Entry 8SH2 (electron microscopy, 3.74 A resolution); this record covers chains B and F of the 12 polymer chains in the assembly.

[Chain B]
Molecule: Kelch domain-containing protein 2
Source organism: Homo sapiens
UniProtKB: Q9Y2U9 (KLDC2_HUMAN); residue numbers follow UniProt; this construct covers 2-406
Sequence (412 residues; numbered -5 to 406; the number before each row is that of its first residue; numbers below 1 keep their minus sign (Gly-5 is residue -5)):
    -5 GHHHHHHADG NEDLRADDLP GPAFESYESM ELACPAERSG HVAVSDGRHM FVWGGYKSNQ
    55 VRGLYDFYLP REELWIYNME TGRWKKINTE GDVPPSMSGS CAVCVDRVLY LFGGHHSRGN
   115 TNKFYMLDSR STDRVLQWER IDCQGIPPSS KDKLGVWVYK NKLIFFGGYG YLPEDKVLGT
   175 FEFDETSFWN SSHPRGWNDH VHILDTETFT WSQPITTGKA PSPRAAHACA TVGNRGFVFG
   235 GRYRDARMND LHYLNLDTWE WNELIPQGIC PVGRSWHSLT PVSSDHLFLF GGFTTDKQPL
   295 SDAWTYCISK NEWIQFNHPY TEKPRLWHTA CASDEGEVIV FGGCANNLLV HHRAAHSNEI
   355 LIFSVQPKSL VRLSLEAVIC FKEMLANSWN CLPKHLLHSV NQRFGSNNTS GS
Unresolved in the structure: -5 to 24, 382-386
Sequence notes: expression tag (-5 to 1)
UniProt features mapped onto this chain:
  - mutagenesis: Lys147 (K147A: Strongly impaired ability to recognize truncated SELENOK or cleaved USP1 with a diglycine (Gly-Gly) at the C-terminus), Phe177 (F177A: Impairs oligomerization of KLHDC2-ELOB-ELOC complex; when associated with A-182 and A-183. Impairs oligomerization of KLHDC2-ELOB-ELOC complex; when associated with K-182 and A-183), Phe182 (F182A: Impairs oligomerization of KLHDC2-ELOB-ELOC complex; when associated with A-177 and A-183; F182K: Impairs oligomerization of KLHDC2-ELOB-ELOC complex; when associated with A-177 and A-183), Trp183 (W183A: Impairs oligomerization of KLHDC2-ELOB-ELOC complex; when associated with A-177 and A-182. Impairs oligomerization of KLHDC2-ELOB-ELOC complex; when associated with A-177 and K-182), Arg189 (R189A: Does not affect ability to recognize truncated SELENOK or cleaved USP1 with a diglycine (Gly-Gly) at the C-terminus), Arg236 (R236A: Does not affect ability to recognize truncated SELENOK with a diglycine (Gly-Gly) at the C-terminus. Abolished ability to recognize cleaved USP1 with a diglycine (Gly-Gly) at the C-terminus ...), Arg241 (R241A/L/E: Abolished ability to recognize truncated SELENOK or cleaved USP1 with a diglycine (Gly-Gly) at the C-terminus ...), Ser269 (S269A: Does not affect ability to recognize truncated SELENOK with a diglycine (Gly-Gly) at the C-terminus ...), Ile373 (I373R: Impairs oligomerization of KLHDC2-ELOB-ELOC complex), Asn401 to Ser406 (Abolishes oligomerization of KLHDC2-ELOB-ELOC complex), Gly405 to Ser406 (Abolishes oligomerization of KLHDC2-ELOB-ELOC complex), Ser406 (S406G: Promotes oligomerization of KLHDC2-ELOB-ELOC complex. Abolishes the activity of CRL2(KLHDC2) complex to ubiquitinate SELENOK)
From the paper describing this entry:
  - self-association interface (contacts with another copy of this molecule); pairs are residue here / residue on that copy: Leu58-Phe375 (hydrophobic contact), Asn184-Lys376 (backbone contact), His345-Glu377 (hydrogen bond)

[Chain F]
Molecule: Elongin-C
Source organism: Homo sapiens
UniProtKB: Q15369 (ELOC_HUMAN); numbering as in UniProt (aligned over 17-112)
Sequence (96 residues; numbered 17 to 112; the number before each row is that of its first residue):
    17 MYVKLISSDG HEFIVKREHA LTSGTIKAML SGPGQFAENE TNEVNFREIP SHVLSKVCMY
    77 FTYKVRYTNS STEIPEFPIA PEIALELLMA ANFLDC
Unresolved in the structure: 49-57

[How chain B and chain F interact]
Contacting residue pairs (53):
  Ser277(B) - Asn85(F)  hydrogen bond
  Asp279(B) - Asn85(F)
  His280(B) - Asn85(F)
  His280(B) - Ser86(F)  hydrogen bond (side chain-backbone)
  Thr299(B) - Ser86(F)  hydrogen bond (side chain-backbone)
  Thr299(B) - Ser87(F)
  Ile308(B) - Ser87(F)
  Gln309(B) - Ser87(F)  hydrogen bond (backbone-side chain)
  Phe310(B) - Ser87(F)
  Phe310(B) - Thr88(F)
  Phe310(B) - Glu89(F)
  Phe310(B) - Ile90(F)
  Asn311(B) - Glu89(F)
  His312(B) - Glu89(F)  hydrogen bond (backbone-side chain)
  Ser358(B) - Ile90(F)
  Val359(B) - Tyr83(F)
  Val359(B) - Ser86(F)
  Val359(B) - Ile90(F)
  Gln360(B) - Lys80(F)
  Gln360(B) - Thr84(F)
  Pro361(B) - Tyr83(F)
  Lys362(B) - Tyr76(F)  hydrogen bond (backbone-side chain)
  Ser363(B) - Tyr76(F)
  Ser363(B) - Cys112(F)  hydrogen bond (side chain-backbone)
  Leu364(B) - Val73(F)  hydrophobic
  Leu364(B) - Tyr76(F)  hydrogen bond (backbone-side chain)
  Leu364(B) - Phe77(F)  hydrophobic
  Leu364(B) - Ala107(F)  hydrophobic
  Leu364(B) - Leu110(F)  hydrophobic
  Leu364(B) - Cys112(F)  hydrogen bond (backbone-backbone)
  Val365(B) - Ala107(F)
  Val365(B) - Cys112(F)  hydrogen bond (backbone-backbone)
  Leu367(B) - Tyr76(F)  hydrophobic
  Leu367(B) - Ile95(F)  hydrophobic
  Ser368(B) - Leu103(F)
  Ser368(B) - Leu104(F)
  Ser368(B) - Ala107(F)
  Ala371(B) - Ile95(F)  hydrophobic
  Ala371(B) - Ala100(F)  hydrophobic
  Phe375(B) - Pro97(F)  hydrophobic
  Leu379(B) - Pro97(F)
  Asn381(B) - Leu101(F)
  Pro387(B) - Glu64(F)
  Leu390(B) - Phe62(F)  hydrophobic
  Leu390(B) - Glu64(F)
  Leu390(B) - Phe109(F)  hydrophobic
  Leu391(B) - Asn108(F)
  Leu391(B) - Phe109(F)  hydrophobic
  Val394(B) - Asn108(F)
  Val394(B) - Phe109(F)  hydrophobic
  Arg397(B) - Asn108(F)  hydrogen bond (side chain-backbone)
  Arg397(B) - Phe109(F)  hydrogen bond (side chain-backbone)
  Arg397(B) - Asp111(F)  salt bridge
Interface residues without a listed pair, chain B (33 interface residues in all): Pro313, Leu369, Val372, Asn395, Phe398
Interface residues without a listed pair, chain F (28 interface residues in all): Tyr79, Glu98
From the paper, about this interface:
  - interface residues, chain B: Ser363(B)

[In short]
33 residues of chain B and 28 residues of chain F are in contact, with 12 hydrogen bonds and 1 salt bridge.
Polar pairs include Arg397(B)-Asp111(F), Ser277(B)-Asn85(F) and His280(B)-Ser86(F). From UniProt: 15
mutagenesis sites on chain B. From the paper: the interface residue Ser363(B); a self-association interface
involving Leu58(B), Asn184(B) and His345(B).
Here chain B is Kelch domain-containing protein 2 and chain F is Elongin-C, both from Homo sapiens. Entry 8SH2
(KLHDC2 in complex with EloB and EloC) was determined by electron microscopy, deposited together with 8SGF.
